8H9P - chains B and F of the 8 polymer chains in the assembly; structure by electron microscopy, 3.02 A resolution.

[Chain B]
Name: ATP synthase subunit alpha, mitochondrial
Organism: Homo sapiens
UniProtKB: P25705 (ATPA_HUMAN); residues 1-510 here correspond to UniProt positions 44-553 (UniProt number = residue number + 43)
Amino-acid sequence (510 residues; row label = number of the first residue in the row):
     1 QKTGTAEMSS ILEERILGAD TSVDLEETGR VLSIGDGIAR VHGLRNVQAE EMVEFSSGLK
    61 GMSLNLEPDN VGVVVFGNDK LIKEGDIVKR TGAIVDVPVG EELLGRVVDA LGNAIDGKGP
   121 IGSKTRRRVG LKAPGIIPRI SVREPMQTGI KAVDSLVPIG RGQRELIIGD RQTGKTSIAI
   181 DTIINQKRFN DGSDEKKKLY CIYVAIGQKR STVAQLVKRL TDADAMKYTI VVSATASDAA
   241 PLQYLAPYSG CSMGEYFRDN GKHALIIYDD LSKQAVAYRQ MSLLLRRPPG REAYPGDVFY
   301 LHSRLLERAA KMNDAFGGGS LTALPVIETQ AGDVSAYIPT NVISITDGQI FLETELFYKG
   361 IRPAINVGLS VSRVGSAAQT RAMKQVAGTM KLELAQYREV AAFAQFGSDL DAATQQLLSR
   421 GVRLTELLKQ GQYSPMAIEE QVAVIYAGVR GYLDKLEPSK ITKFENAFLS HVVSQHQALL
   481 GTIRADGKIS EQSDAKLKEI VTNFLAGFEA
Disordered / not traced: 1-23, 402-410, 510

[Chain F]
Name: ATP synthase subunit beta, mitochondrial
Organism: Homo sapiens
UniProtKB: P06576 (ATPB_HUMAN); residues 1-482 here correspond to UniProt positions 48-529 (UniProt number = residue number + 47)
Amino-acid sequence (482 residues; row label = number of the first residue in the row):
     1 AQTSPSPKAG AATGRIVAVI GAVVDVQFDE GLPPILNALE VQGRETRLVL EVAQHLGEST
    61 VRTIAMDGTE GLVRGQKVLD SGAPIKIPVG PETLGRIMNV IGEPIDERGP IKTKQFAPIH
   121 AEAPEFMEMS VEQEILVTGI KVVDLLAPYA KGGKIGLFGG AGVGKTVLIM ELINNVAKAH
   181 GGYSVFAGVG ERTREGNDLY HEMIESGVIN LKDATSKVAL VYGQMNEPPG ARARVALTGL
   241 TVAEYFRDQE GQDVLLFIDN IFRFTQAGSE VSALLGRIPS AVGYQPTLAT DMGTMQERIT
   301 TTKKGSITSV QAIYVPADDL TDPAPATTFA HLDATTVLSR AIAELGIYPA VDPLDSTSRI
   361 MDPNIVGSEH YDVARGVQKI LQDYKSLQDI IAILGMDELS EEDKLTVSRA RKIQRFLSQP
   421 FQVAEVFTGH MGKLVPLKET IKGFQQILAG EYDHLPEQAF YMVGPIEEAV AKADKLAEEH
   481 SS
Disordered / not traced: 1-11, 478-482
UniProt features mapped onto this chain:
  - binding site (ADP): Gly-162, Val-163, Gly-164, Lys-165, Thr-166, Val-167
  - binding site (ATP): Gly-162, Gly-164, Lys-165, Thr-166, Val-167, Arg-192
  - binding site (phosphate): Gly-162, Val-163, Gly-164, Lys-165, Thr-166
  - binding site (Mg(2+)): Thr-166, Glu-191
  - modified residue: Lys-77 (N6-acetyllysine), Lys-86 (N6-acetyllysine), Lys-114 (N6-acetyllysine), Lys-151 (N6-acetyllysine), Lys-212 (N6-acetyllysine), Lys-217 (N6-acetyllysine), Thr-265 (Phosphothreonine), Ser-368 (Phosphoserine), Lys-379 (N6-acetyllysine), Ser-386 (Phosphoserine), Lys-433 (N6-acetyllysine), Lys-438 (N6-acetyllysine), Lys-475 (N6-acetyllysine), Ser-482 (Phosphoserine)
  - glycosylation: Ser-59 (O-linked (GlcNAc) serine)

[How chain B and chain F interact]
Pairs across the interface (97; chain B residue first):
  Gly-43(B) with Arg-74(F), hydrogen bond (backbone-side chain)
  Leu-44(B) with Arg-74(F), hydrogen bond (backbone-side chain)
  Arg-45(B) with Val-73(F); Arg-74(F)
  Asn-46(B) with Val-73(F)
  Val-47(B) with Leu-72(F); Val-73(F); Arg-74(F)
  Gln-48(B) with Gly-71(F), hydrogen bond (side chain-backbone); Leu-72(F)
  Ala-49(B) with Val-19(F), hydrophobic; Thr-69(F); Glu-70(F); Gly-71(F), hydrogen bond (backbone-backbone); Leu-72(F), hydrogen bond (backbone-backbone)
  Glu-50(B) with Glu-70(F)
  Leu-64(B) with Val-19(F)
  Asn-65(B) with Val-19(F); Ile-20(F)
  Leu-66(B) with Ala-18(F); Val-19(F), hydrogen bond (backbone-backbone); Leu-72(F)
  Glu-67(B) with Val-17(F); Arg-74(F), hydrogen bond (backbone-side chain)
  Pro-68(B) with Val-17(F)
  Asn-70(B) with Arg-74(F)
  Val-71(B) with Arg-74(F)
  Ile-94(B) with Glu-70(F); Gly-71(F)
  Lys-132(B) with Asp-67(F), salt bridge; Glu-227(F), salt bridge
  Ala-133(B) with Asn-226(F)
  Pro-134(B) with Thr-193(F)
  Gly-135(B) with Thr-193(F)
  Ile-136(B) with Thr-193(F); Asn-197(F); Tyr-222(F), hydrophobic
  Ile-137(B) with Ile-105(F); Asp-106(F); Tyr-200(F), hydrophobic
  Arg-139(B) with Thr-193(F); Asn-197(F)
  Ile-140(B) with Asn-197(F)
  Arg-164(B) with Arg-192(F)
  Pro-288(B) with Ala-273(F); Pro-279(F), hydrophobic
  Pro-289(B) with Gly-283(F)
  Gly-290(B) with Val-282(F)
  Arg-291(B) with Val-282(F); Ala-317(F); Asp-319(F), salt bridge; Asp-322(F), salt bridge
  Gly-296(B) with Gln-266(F); Glu-270(F)
  Asp-297(B) with Glu-270(F)
  Phe-299(B) with Met-225(F), hydrophobic; Arg-263(F); Gln-266(F)
  Tyr-300(B) with Asn-226(F); Glu-227(F); Pro-228(F); Arg-232(F); Glu-270(F)
  Ser-303(B) with Met-225(F), hydrogen bond (side chain-backbone)
  Arg-304(B) with Met-225(F)
  Glu-307(B) with Glu-191(F); Arg-192(F); Thr-193(F), hydrogen bond; Met-225(F); Asn-226(F)
  Ser-335(B) with Ala-317(F); Asp-318(F)
  Ala-336(B) with Ala-317(F)
  Thr-340(B) with Ala-161(F); Tyr-314(F); Ala-317(F)
  Asn-341(B) with Tyr-314(F)
  Ile-343(B) with Ala-161(F); Arg-192(F)
  Ser-344(B) with Ala-161(F); Arg-192(F), hydrogen bond (backbone-side chain); Met-225(F); Arg-263(F), hydrogen bond
  Ile-345(B) with Arg-192(F), hydrogen bond (backbone-side chain); Met-225(F), hydrophobic
  Thr-346(B) with Arg-192(F), hydrogen bond (backbone-side chain)
  Asp-347(B) with Arg-192(F), salt bridge; Arg-194(F), salt bridge
  Leu-369(B) with Glu-344(F)
  Arg-373(B) with Gly-162(F); Arg-192(F); Arg-194(F); Phe-427(F)
  Val-374(B) with Arg-194(F)
  Ser-376(B) with Val-426(F), hydrogen bond (side chain-backbone)
  Lys-391(B) with Phe-427(F)
  Glu-399(B) with Gln-458(F)
Other interface residues (no listed pair), chain B (55 interface residues in all): Arg-128, Ser-141, Arg-287, Tyr-337
Other interface residues (no listed pair), chain F (52 interface residues in all): Ile-97, Glu-107, Gly-196, Asp-198, His-201, Pro-229, Leu-274, Pro-316, Arg-340

[Summary]
The interface between chain B and chain F involves 55 residues on one side and 52 on the other; the contacts
include 14 hydrogen bonds and 6 salt bridges. Polar pairs include Lys-132(B)/Asp-67(F), Lys-132(B)/Glu-227(F)
and Arg-291(B)/Asp-319(F).
Here chain B is ATP synthase subunit alpha, mitochondrial and chain F is ATP synthase subunit beta,
mitochondrial, both from Homo sapiens. Entry 8H9P (Human ATP synthase F1 domain, state 3b) was determined by
electron microscopy, deposited together with 8H9E, 8H9I and 8H9L.
